PDB entry 8BFN | electron microscopy, 3.52 A resolution | chains F and H of the 10 polymer chains in the assembly

# Chain F
Name: JetC
Organism: Escherichia coli
UniProtKB: A0A4T5T6V2 (A0A4T5T6V2_ECOLX); residues 1-1095 here = UniProt positions 1-1095
Amino-acid sequence (1096 residues; each row starts with the number of its first residue):
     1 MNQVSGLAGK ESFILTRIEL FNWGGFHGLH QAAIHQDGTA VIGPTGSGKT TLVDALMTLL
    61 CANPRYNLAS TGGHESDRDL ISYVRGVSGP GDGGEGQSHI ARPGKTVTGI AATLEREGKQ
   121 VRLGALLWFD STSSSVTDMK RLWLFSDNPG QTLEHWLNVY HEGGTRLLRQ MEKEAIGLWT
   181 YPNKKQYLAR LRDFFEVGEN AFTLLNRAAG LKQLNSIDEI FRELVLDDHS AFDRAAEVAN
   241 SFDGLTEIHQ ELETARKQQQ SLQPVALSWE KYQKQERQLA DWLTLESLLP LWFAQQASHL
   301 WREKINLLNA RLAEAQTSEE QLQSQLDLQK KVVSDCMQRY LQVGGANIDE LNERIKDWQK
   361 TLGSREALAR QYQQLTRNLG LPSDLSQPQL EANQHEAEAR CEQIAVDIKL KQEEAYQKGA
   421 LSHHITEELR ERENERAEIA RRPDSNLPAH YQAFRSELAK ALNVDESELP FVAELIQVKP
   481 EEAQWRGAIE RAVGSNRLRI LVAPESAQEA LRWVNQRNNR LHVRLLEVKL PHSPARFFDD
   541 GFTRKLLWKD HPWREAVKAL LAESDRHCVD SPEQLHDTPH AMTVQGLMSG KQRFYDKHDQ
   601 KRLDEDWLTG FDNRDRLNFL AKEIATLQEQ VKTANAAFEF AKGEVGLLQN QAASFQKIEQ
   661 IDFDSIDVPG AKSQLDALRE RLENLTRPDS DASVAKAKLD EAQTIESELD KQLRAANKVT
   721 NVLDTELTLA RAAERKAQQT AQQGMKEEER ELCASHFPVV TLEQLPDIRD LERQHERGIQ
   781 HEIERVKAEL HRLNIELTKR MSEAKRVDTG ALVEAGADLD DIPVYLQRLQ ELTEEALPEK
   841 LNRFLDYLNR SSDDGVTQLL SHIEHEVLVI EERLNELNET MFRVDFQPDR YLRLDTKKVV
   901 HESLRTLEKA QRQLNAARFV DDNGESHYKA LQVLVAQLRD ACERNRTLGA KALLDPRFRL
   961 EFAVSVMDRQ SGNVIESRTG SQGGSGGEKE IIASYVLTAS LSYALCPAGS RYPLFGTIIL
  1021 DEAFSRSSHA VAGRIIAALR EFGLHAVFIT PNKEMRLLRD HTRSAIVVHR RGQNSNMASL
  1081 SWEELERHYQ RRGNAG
Disordered / not traced: 284-781, 1096
Sequence notes: conflict Leu283 (Gln in A0A4T5T6V2), Ser298 (Asn in A0A4T5T6V2), Ser386 (Ile in A0A4T5T6V2), Glu398 (Ala in A0A4T5T6V2), Arg400 (Leu in A0A4T5T6V2), His576 (Arg in A0A4T5T6V2), Ala625 (Thr in A0A4T5T6V2), Ile705 (Val in A0A4T5T6V2), Leu729 (Ser in A0A4T5T6V2), Pro823 (Thr in A0A4T5T6V2), Asp889 (Tyr in A0A4T5T6V2), Val933 (Ile in A0A4T5T6V2); insertion (1096)
Small-molecule neighbours:
  - ADP (adenosine-5'-diphosphate), molecule 1: Gly24, Gly25, Thr45, Gly46, Ser47, Gly48, Lys49, Thr50, Thr51, Arg78, Ser82, Tyr83, Val87, Ser88, Gly89, Pro90, Gly91, Glu1022, Arg1070
  - ADP, molecule 2: Gly983, Ser985, Gly986, Gly987, Glu988
What the authors report for this chain:
  - mutagenesis - E1022Q: abolished growth in response to ATP

# Chain H
Name: JetB
Organism: Escherichia coli
UniProtKB: A0A4C9B499 (A0A4C9B499_ECOLX); numbering as in UniProt (aligned over 1-249)
Amino-acid sequence (250 residues; each row starts with the number of its first residue):
     1 MAGFFDKLIN RSVTANAGCE PEPSDEEVTD ESVEDSLASS ETRTLQKIRE ATQELLKYGL
    61 LEEASKPNLY RIVLSHPEEV TRILEPLDLD IGIDEIRGLL YVKVRLDETP AQDEWAHPLV
   121 RRQRLNLEQS LLVAILRQHF VAWEQESGTG ASQAQIAIDD LLPQLQIYLG DPGSESKERT
   181 RLLTLLDQLK GHGLVTSPDA HERIVIRPII AHLADPINLQ ALLAWLREQI AQQTSPNDAP
   241 EKDSSEEDVG
Disordered / not traced: 1-39, 235-250
Sequence notes: conflict Ala2 (Thr in A0A4C9B499), Lys7 (Arg in A0A4C9B499), Asp35 (Glu in A0A4C9B499), Gln46 (Lys in A0A4C9B499), Pro240 (Arg in A0A4C9B499); insertion (250)

# How chain F and chain H interact
Pairs across the interface (17; chain F residue first):
  Glu172(F) - Lys190(H)
  Glu172(F) - Ser197(H)
  Lys173(F) - Lys190(H)
  Ala175(F) - Lys190(H)
  Ile176(F) - Asp187(H)
  Gly177(F) - Asp187(H)  hydrogen bond (backbone-side chain)
  Leu178(F) - Lys190(H)
  Trp179(F) - Leu183(H)
  Trp179(F) - Asp187(H)
  Gln186(F) - Asp199(H)  hydrogen bond (side chain-backbone)
  Gln186(F) - Glu202(H)
  Arg190(F) - Leu183(H)
  Asp193(F) - Ser176(H)
  Asp193(F) - Arg179(H)  salt bridge
  Asp193(F) - Thr180(H)
  Phe194(F) - Thr180(H)
  Glu196(F) - Lys177(H)  salt bridge
Interface residues without a listed pair, chain H (11 interface residues in all): Ala200

# Overview
The interface between chain F and chain H involves 12 residues on one side and 11 on the other; the contacts
include 2 hydrogen bonds and 2 salt bridges. Polar contacts include Asp193(F)-Arg179(H), Glu196(F)-Lys177(H)
and Gly177(F)-Asp187(H). Ligands of chain F: ADP. From the paper: E1022Q of chain F abolishes growth in
response to ATP.
Chain F is JetC and chain H is JetB, both from Escherichia coli; the structure, E. coli Wadjet JetABC dimer of
dimers, was determined by electron microscopy together with 8AS8 from the same study.
